Entry 7DB6 (electron microscopy, 3.30 A resolution); this record covers chains A and B of the 5 polymer chains in the assembly.

# Chain A
Protein: Guanine nucleotide-binding protein G(i) subunit alpha-1
Source organism: Homo sapiens
UniProt: P63096 (GNAI1_HUMAN); residues 1-354 here = UniProt positions 1-354
Sequence (354 residues; numbered 1 to 354; the number before each row is that of its first residue):
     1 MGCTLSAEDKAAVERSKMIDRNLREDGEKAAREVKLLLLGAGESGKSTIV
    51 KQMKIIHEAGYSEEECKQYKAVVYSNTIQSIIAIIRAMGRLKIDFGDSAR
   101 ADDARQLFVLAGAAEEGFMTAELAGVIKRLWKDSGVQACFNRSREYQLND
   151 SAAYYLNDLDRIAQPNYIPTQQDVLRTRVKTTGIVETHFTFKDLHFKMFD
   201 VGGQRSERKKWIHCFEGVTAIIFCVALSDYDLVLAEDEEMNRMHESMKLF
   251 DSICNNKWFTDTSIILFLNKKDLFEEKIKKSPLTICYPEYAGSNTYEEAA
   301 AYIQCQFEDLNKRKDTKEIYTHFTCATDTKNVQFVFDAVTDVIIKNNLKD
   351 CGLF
Not modelled in the structure: 1-2, 56-181, 234-240

# Chain B
Protein: Guanine nucleotide-binding protein G(I)/G(S)/G(T) subunit beta-1
Source organism: Rattus rattus
Sequence (344 residues; each row starts with the number of its first residue; numbers below 1 keep their minus sign (Gly-3 is residue -3)):
    -3 GSQLQSELDQLRQEAEQLKNQIRDARKACADATLSQITNNIDPVGRIQMR
    47 TRRTLRGHLAKIYAMHWGTDSRLLVSASQDGKLIIWDSYTTNKVHAIPLR
    97 SSWVMTCAYAPSGNYVACGGLDNICSIYNLKTREGNVRVSRELAGHTGYL
   147 SCCRFLDDNQIVTSSGDTTCALWDIETGQQTTTFTGHTGDVMSLSLAPDT
   197 RLFVSGACDASAKLWDVREGMCRQTFTGHESDINAICFFPNGNAFATGSD
   247 DATCRLFDLRADQELMTYSHDNIICGITSVSFSKSGRLLLAGYDDFNCNV
   297 WDALKADRAGVLAGHDNRVSCLGVTDDGMAVATGSWDSFLKIWN
Not modelled in the structure: -3 to 4
Disulfides: Cys103-Cys114

# Chain A / chain B interface
Pairs across the interface - 44 pairs, chain A then chain B:
  Val13(A) with Asn88(B)
  Arg15(A) with Val90(B), hydrogen bond (side chain-backbone); His91(B)
  Ser16(A) with Asn88(B); Lys89(B), hydrogen bond (side chain-backbone)
  Ile19(A) with Lys89(B); Val90(B); Ala92(B), hydrophobic
  Asp20(A) with Lys89(B), salt bridge
  Leu23(A) with Gly53(B); Leu55(B); Lys78(B); Ile80(B), hydrophobic; Lys89(B)
  Asp26(A) with Lys78(B), salt bridge
  Gly27(A) with Leu55(B)
  Thr182(A) with Asn119(B), hydrogen bond (backbone-side chain)
  Gly183(A) with Leu117(B); Asp118(B); Asn119(B)
  Ile184(A) with Trp99(B); Leu117(B), hydrogen bond (backbone-backbone)
  Phe199(A) with Trp99(B), hydrophobic
  Gln204(A) with Leu117(B); Asn119(B)
  Arg205(A) with Thr143(B)
  Ser206(A) with Asp186(B), hydrogen bond
  Arg208(A) with Cys204(B)
  Lys210(A) with Tyr145(B); Met188(B); Cys204(B); Asp228(B), salt bridge
  Trp211(A) with Leu117(B), hydrophobic
  His213(A) with Tyr59(B), hydrogen bond (backbone-side chain); Trp332(B)
  Cys214(A) with Tyr59(B); Gln75(B), hydrogen bond (backbone-side chain); Trp99(B); Met101(B), hydrophobic
  Phe215(A) with Trp99(B), hydrophobic
  Glu216(A) with Lys57(B); Gln75(B), hydrogen bond (backbone-side chain); Trp332(B)
  Trp258(A) with Arg314(B)
Interface residues without a listed pair, chain A (26 interface residues in all): Ala12, Lys17, Arg24
Interface residues without a listed pair, chain B (30 interface residues in all): Arg52, Thr87, Gly144, Asn230, Asp246

# Summary
26 residues of chain A and 30 residues of chain B are in contact; the contacts include 8 hydrogen bonds and 3
salt bridges. Polar contacts include Asp20(A)-Lys89(B), Asp26(A)-Lys78(B) and Lys210(A)-Asp228(B).
Chain A is Guanine nucleotide-binding protein G(i) subunit alpha-1 (Homo sapiens) and chain B is Guanine
nucleotide-binding protein G(I)/G(S)/G(T) subunit beta-1 (Rattus rattus); the structure, human melatonin
receptor MT1 - Gi1 complex, was determined by electron microscopy.
